Entry 1R2T (X-ray diffraction, 2.25 A resolution); this record covers chains A and B.

[Chain A (and B)]
Protein: Triosephosphate isomerase
Organism: Oryctolagus cuniculus
Notes: EC 5.3.1.1; chain B of this document is another copy of the same molecule, construct and numbering; everything in this record applies to it too
Reference sequence: P00939 (TPIS_RABIT); residue numbers follow UniProt; this construct covers 1-248
Chain sequence (248 residues; numbered 1 to 248; the number before each row is that of its first residue):
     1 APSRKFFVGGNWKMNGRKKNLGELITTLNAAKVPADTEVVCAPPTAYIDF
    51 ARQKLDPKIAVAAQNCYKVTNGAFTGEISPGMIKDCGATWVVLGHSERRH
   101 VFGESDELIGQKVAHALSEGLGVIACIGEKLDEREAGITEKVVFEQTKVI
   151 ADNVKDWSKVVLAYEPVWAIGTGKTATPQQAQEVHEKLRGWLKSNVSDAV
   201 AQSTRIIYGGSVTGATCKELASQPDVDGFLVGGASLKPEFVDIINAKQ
Unresolved in the structure: 1-2 (chain B: 1)

[How chain A and chain B interact]
Contacting residue pairs - 89 pairs, chain A then chain B:
  Asn11(A) with Thr75(B), hydrogen bond
  Lys13(A) with Gly72(B); Ala73(B); Thr75(B)
  Met14(A) with Tyr67(B), hydrophobic; Val69(B); Asn71(B); Gly72(B), hydrogen bond (backbone-backbone); Phe74(B); Glu77(B); Ile78(B); Ser79(B); Met82(B)
  Asn15(A) with Asn71(B); Gly72(B), hydrogen bond (side chain-backbone); Met82(B)
  Gly16(A) with Asn71(B), hydrogen bond (backbone-side chain); Met82(B)
  Arg17(A) with Thr70(B), hydrogen bond (side chain-backbone); Asn71(B), hydrogen bond; Ser79(B); Gly81(B); Met82(B); Asp85(B)
  Lys18(A) with Asp49(B), salt bridge; Asp85(B), hydrogen bond (backbone-side chain)
  Pro44(A) with Met82(B), hydrophobic
  Thr45(A) with Thr45(B); Ala46(B)
  Ala46(A) with Thr45(B); Ile78(B)
  Tyr47(A) with Met82(B); Asp85(B), hydrogen bond; Cys86(B), hydrophobic
  Asp49(A) with Lys18(B), salt bridge
  Gln64(A) with Thr75(B); Gly76(B), hydrogen bond (side chain-backbone)
  Tyr67(A) with Met14(B), hydrophobic; Phe102(B), hydrophobic
  Val69(A) with Met14(B)
  Thr70(A) with Arg17(B), hydrogen bond (backbone-side chain)
  Asn71(A) with Met14(B); Asn15(B); Gly16(B), hydrogen bond (side chain-backbone); Arg17(B), hydrogen bond
  Gly72(A) with Lys13(B); Met14(B), hydrogen bond (backbone-backbone); Asn15(B)
  Ala73(A) with Lys13(B); Glu97(B)
  Phe74(A) with Met14(B); Glu97(B)
  Thr75(A) with Asn11(B), hydrogen bond; Lys13(B); Gln64(B); His95(B), hydrogen bond; Glu97(B), hydrogen bond; Arg98(B), hydrogen bond (backbone-side chain)
  Gly76(A) with Gln64(B), hydrogen bond (backbone-side chain); Arg98(B)
  Glu77(A) with Met14(B); Arg98(B), salt bridge; Phe102(B)
  Ile78(A) with Met14(B); Ala46(B)
  Ser79(A) with Met14(B); Arg17(B)
  Gly81(A) with Arg17(B)
  Met82(A) with Met14(B); Asn15(B); Gly16(B); Arg17(B); Pro44(B), hydrophobic; Tyr47(B)
  Asp85(A) with Arg17(B); Lys18(B), hydrogen bond (side chain-backbone); Tyr47(B), hydrogen bond
  Cys86(A) with Ala46(B); Tyr47(B), hydrophobic
  His95(A) with Thr75(B), hydrogen bond
  Glu97(A) with Ala73(B); Phe74(B), hydrogen bond (side chain-backbone); Thr75(B), hydrogen bond
  Arg98(A) with Thr75(B), hydrogen bond (side chain-backbone); Gly76(B); Glu77(B), salt bridge
  Val101(A) with Tyr67(B)
  Phe102(A) with Tyr67(B), hydrophobic; Glu77(B)
Other interface residues (no listed pair), chain A (37 interface residues in all): Phe50, Gln53, Asn65
Other interface residues (no listed pair), chain B (36 interface residues in all): Phe50, Asn65, Val101

[Summary]
Chain A and chain B form an interface of 37 and 36 residues respectively, with 24 hydrogen bonds and 4 salt
bridges. Polar contacts include Lys18(A)-Asp49(B), Glu77(A)-Arg98(B) and Asn11(A)-Thr75(B).
Chain A and chain B are both Triosephosphate isomerase (Oryctolagus cuniculus); the structure, Crystal
structure of rabbit muscle triosephosphate isomerase, was determined by X-ray diffraction (same publication as
1R2R and 1R2S).
